Entry 5H37 (electron microscopy, 4.00 A resolution); this record covers chains A and B of the 12 polymer chains in the assembly.

# Chain A (and B)
Protein: structural protein E
From: Zika virus
Notes: chain B of this document is another copy of the same molecule, construct and numbering; everything in this record applies to it too
UniProtKB: A0A024B7W1 (A0A024B7W1_ZIKV); residues 1-504 here correspond to UniProt positions 291-794 (UniProt number = residue number + 290)
Chain sequence (504 residues; row label = number of the first residue in the row):
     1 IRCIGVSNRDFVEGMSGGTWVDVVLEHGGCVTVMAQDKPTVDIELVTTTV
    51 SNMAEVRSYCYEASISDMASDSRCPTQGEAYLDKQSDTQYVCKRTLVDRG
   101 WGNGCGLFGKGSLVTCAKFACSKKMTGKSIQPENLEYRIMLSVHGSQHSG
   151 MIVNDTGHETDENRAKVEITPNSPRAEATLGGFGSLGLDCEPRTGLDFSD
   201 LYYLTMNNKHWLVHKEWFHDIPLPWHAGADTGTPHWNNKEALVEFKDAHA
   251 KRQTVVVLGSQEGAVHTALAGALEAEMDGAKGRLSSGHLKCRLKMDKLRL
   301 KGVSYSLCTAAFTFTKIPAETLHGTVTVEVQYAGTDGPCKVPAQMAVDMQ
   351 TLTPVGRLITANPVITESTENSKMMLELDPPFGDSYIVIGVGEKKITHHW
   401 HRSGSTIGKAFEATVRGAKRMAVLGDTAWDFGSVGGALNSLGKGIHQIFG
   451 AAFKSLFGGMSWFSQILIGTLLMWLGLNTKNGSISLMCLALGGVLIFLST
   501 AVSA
Curated features (UniProtKB/Swiss-Prot):
  - region: D98 to G111 (Fusion peptide)
  - site: A504 (Cleavage)
  - glycosylation: N154 (N-linked (GlcNAc...) asparagine)
  - cross-link (Glycyl lysine isopeptide (Lys-Gly)): K38 (interchain with G-Cter in ubiquitin), K281 (interchain with G-Cter in ubiquitin)
Disulfides: C3-C30, C60-C121, C74-C105, C92-C116, C190-C291, C308-C339
Covalent attachments: N-acetylglucosamine (NAG) linked to N154

# Interface between chain A and chain B
Contacting residue pairs - 18 pairs, chain A then chain B:
  A54(A) - Q77(B)
  E55(A) - Q77(B)
  R57(A) - E79(B)  salt bridge
  Q77(A) - A54(B)
  Q77(A) - E55(B)
  G78(A) - V56(B)
  E79(A) - R57(B)  salt bridge
  Y81(A) - A229(B)  hydrophobic
  Y81(A) - H235(B)
  Q85(A) - H235(B)
  S86(A) - T88(B)
  S86(A) - H235(B)
  T88(A) - S86(B)
  A227(A) - E79(B)
  A229(A) - R73(B)
  A229(A) - Y81(B)  hydrophobic
  T233(A) - Y81(B)  hydrogen bond (backbone-side chain)
  H235(A) - S86(B)
Interface residues without a listed pair, chain A (20 interface residues in all): V56, T76, D87, R94, Q131, E133
Interface residues without a listed pair, chain B (19 interface residues in all): T76, D87, L107, Q131, A227, D230, P234

# Summary
20 residues of chain A and 19 residues of chain B are in contact; the contacts include 1 hydrogen bond and 2
salt bridges. Among the polar pairs are R57(A)-E79(B) and T233(A)-Y81(B).
Both chains are structural protein E (Zika virus). Entry 5H37 (Cryo-EM structure of zika virus complexed with
Fab C10 at pH 8.0) was determined by electron microscopy together with 5H30 and 5H32 from the same study.
